Entry 3R8F (X-ray diffraction, 3.37 A resolution); this record covers chains B and E of the 5 polymer chains in the assembly.

# Chain B
Name: Chromosomal replication initiator protein dnaA
Organism: Aquifex aeolicus
UniProt: O66659 (DNAA_AQUAE); residue numbers follow UniProt; this construct covers 76-399
Amino-acid sequence (324 residues; each row starts with the number of its first residue):
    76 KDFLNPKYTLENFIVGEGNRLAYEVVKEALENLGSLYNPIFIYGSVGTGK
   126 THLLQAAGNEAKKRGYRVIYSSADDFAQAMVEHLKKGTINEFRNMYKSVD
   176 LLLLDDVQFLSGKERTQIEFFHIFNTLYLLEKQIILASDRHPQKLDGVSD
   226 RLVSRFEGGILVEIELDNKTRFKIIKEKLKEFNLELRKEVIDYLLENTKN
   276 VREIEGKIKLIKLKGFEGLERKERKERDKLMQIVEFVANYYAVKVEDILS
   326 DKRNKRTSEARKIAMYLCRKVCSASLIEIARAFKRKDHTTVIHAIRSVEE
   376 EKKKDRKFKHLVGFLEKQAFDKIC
Disordered / not traced: 76, 328, 378-380
Bound ions: Mg2+: Thr126 (together with AMP-PCP)
Ligand contacts: AMP-PCP (ACP; phosphomethylphosphonic acid adenylate ester): Tyr83, Asn87, Phe88, Ile89, Asn94, Val121, Gly122, Thr123, Gly124, Lys125, Thr126, His127, Asp181, Ile249, Lys253, Val276, Arg277, Glu280
Curated features (UniProtKB/Swiss-Prot):
  - binding site (ADP): Ile89, Asn94, Gly122, Thr123, Gly124, Lys125, Thr126, His127
  - binding site (ATP): Ile89, Gly122, Gly124, Lys125, Thr126, His127, Asp180, Arg277
  - binding site (Mg(2+)): Thr126, Asp181
  - binding site (ssDNA): Val156, Lys188, Arg190, Thr191
From the paper describing this entry:
  - binding site for the 12-nt DNA strand (chain E): Val156, Lys188, Arg190, Thr191

# Chain E
Molecule: 12-nt DNA strand
Sequence (12 nucleotides; numbered 1 to 12; the number before each row is that of its first residue):
     1 AAAAAAAAAAAA

# How chain B and chain E interact
Contacting residue pairs (9):
  Val156(B) with DA7(E), sugar contact
  Leu159(B) with DA7(E), sugar contact
  Lys188(B) with DA8(E), phosphate contact; DA9(E), salt bridge to the phosphate
  Glu189(B) with DA8(E), hydrogen bond to the phosphate
  Arg190(B) with DA6(E), salt bridge to the phosphate; DA7(E), salt bridge to the phosphate; DA8(E), hydrogen bond to the phosphate
  Thr191(B) with DA8(E), hydrogen bond to the phosphate
Interface residues without a listed pair, chain B (8 interface residues in all): Met155, Gly187

# In short
Chain B and chain E form an interface of 8 and 4 residues respectively, with 3 hydrogen bonds and 3 salt
bridges. Among the polar pairs are Glu189(B)-DA8(E), Arg190(B)-DA8(E) and Thr191(B)-DA8(E). Chain B binds
AMP-PCP. From the paper: a binding site for the 12-nt DNA strand (chain E) at Val156(B), Lys188(B) and
Arg190(B) among others.
Here chain B is Chromosomal replication initiator protein dnaA (Aquifex aeolicus) and chain E is a 12-nt DNA
strand. Entry 3R8F (Replication initiator DnaA bound to AMPPCP and single-stranded DNA) was determined by
X-ray diffraction.
